PDB entry 2OCY | X-ray diffraction, 3.30 A resolution | chains A and B of the 3 polymer chains in the assembly

Chain A (and B):
Name: Rab guanine nucleotide exchange factor SEC2
Organism: Saccharomyces cerevisiae
Notes: chain B of this document is another copy of the same molecule, construct and numbering; everything in this record applies to it too
UniProtKB: P17065 (SEC2_YEAST); residues 17-167 here = UniProt positions 17-167
Amino-acid sequence (154 residues; row label = number of the first residue in the row):
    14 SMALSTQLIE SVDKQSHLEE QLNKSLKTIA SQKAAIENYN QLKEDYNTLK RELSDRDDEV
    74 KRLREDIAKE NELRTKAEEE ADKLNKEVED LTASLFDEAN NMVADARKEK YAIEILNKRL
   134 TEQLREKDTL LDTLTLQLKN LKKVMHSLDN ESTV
Disordered / not traced: 163-167
Modified positions: Mse15 (selenomethionine; parent Met); Mse115 (selenomethionine; parent Met); Mse158 (selenomethionine; parent Met)
Differences from the reference sequence: cloning artifact (14-16); modified residue (115, 158)

Chain A / chain B interface:
Pairs across the interface (115):
  Leu17(A) - Leu17(B)  hydrophobic
  Gln20(A) - Leu21(B)
  Leu21(A) - Leu17(B)  hydrophobic
  Leu21(A) - Leu21(B)
  Ser24(A) - Leu21(B)
  Ser24(A) - Ser24(B)  hydrogen bond (side chain-backbone)
  Ser24(A) - Val25(B)
  Ser24(A) - Gln28(B)
  Val25(A) - Ser24(B)
  Lys27(A) - Gln28(B)
  Gln28(A) - Ser24(B)  hydrogen bond
  Gln28(A) - Lys27(B)
  Gln28(A) - Gln28(B)
  Gln28(A) - Leu31(B)
  Leu31(A) - Leu31(B)  hydrophobic
  Leu31(A) - Glu32(B)
  Glu32(A) - Leu31(B)
  Gln34(A) - Leu35(B)
  Leu35(A) - Gln34(B)
  Leu35(A) - Leu35(B)
  Ser38(A) - Ser38(B)  hydrogen bond
  Thr41(A) - Ile42(B)
  Thr41(A) - Gln45(B)
  Ile42(A) - Ile42(B)  hydrophobic
  Ile42(A) - Gln45(B)
  Gln45(A) - Gln45(B)
  Gln45(A) - Ile49(B)
  Lys46(A) - Gln45(B)
  Ala48(A) - Ile49(B)  hydrophobic
  Ala48(A) - Tyr52(B)
  Ile49(A) - Ile49(B)  hydrophobic
  Asn51(A) - Tyr52(B)
  Tyr52(A) - Asn51(B)  hydrogen bond (side chain-backbone)
  Tyr52(A) - Tyr52(B)  hydrophobic
  Leu55(A) - Leu55(B)  hydrophobic
  Lys56(A) - Leu55(B)
  Asp58(A) - Tyr59(B)
  Tyr59(A) - Asp58(B)
  Tyr59(A) - Tyr59(B)  hydrophobic
  Tyr59(A) - Leu62(B)  hydrophobic
  Leu62(A) - Lys63(B)
  Lys63(A) - Leu62(B)
  Leu66(A) - Leu62(B)  hydrophobic
  Leu66(A) - Leu66(B)  hydrophobic
  Arg69(A) - Arg69(B)
  Arg69(A) - Asp70(B)  salt bridge
  Arg69(A) - Val73(B)
  Asp70(A) - Arg69(B)  salt bridge
  Glu72(A) - Val73(B)
  Glu72(A) - Arg77(B)  salt bridge
  Val73(A) - Arg69(B)
  Val73(A) - Val73(B)  hydrophobic
  Val73(A) - Leu76(B)
  Leu76(A) - Val73(B)
  Leu76(A) - Leu76(B)  hydrophobic
  Leu76(A) - Arg77(B)
  Asp79(A) - Ile80(B)
  Ile80(A) - Leu76(B)  hydrophobic
  Ile80(A) - Ile80(B)  hydrophobic
  Glu83(A) - Glu83(B)
  Glu83(A) - Asn84(B)  hydrogen bond
  Glu83(A) - Arg87(B)  salt bridge
  Asn84(A) - Glu83(B)  hydrogen bond (backbone-side chain)
  Leu86(A) - Arg87(B)
  Leu86(A) - Glu91(B)
  Arg87(A) - Glu83(B)  salt bridge
  Arg87(A) - Leu86(B)
  Arg87(A) - Arg87(B)
  Ala90(A) - Glu91(B)
  Ala90(A) - Ala94(B)
  Ala94(A) - Ala94(B)  hydrophobic
  Leu97(A) - Leu97(B)
  Leu97(A) - Asn98(B)
  Leu97(A) - Val101(B)  hydrophobic
  Asn98(A) - Leu97(B)
  Val101(A) - Leu104(B)  hydrophobic
  Leu104(A) - Leu108(B)  hydrophobic
  Leu104(A) - Phe109(B)  hydrophobic
  Thr105(A) - Leu108(B)
  Leu108(A) - Leu108(B)
  Leu108(A) - Phe109(B)  hydrophobic
  Leu108(A) - Ala112(B)  hydrophobic
  Phe109(A) - Leu108(B)  hydrophobic
  Asn113(A) - Mse115(B)
  Mse115(A) - Arg120(B)
  Val116(A) - Mse115(B)
  Val116(A) - Val116(B)  hydrophobic
  Val116(A) - Ala119(B)  hydrophobic
  Ala119(A) - Lys123(B)
  Glu122(A) - Lys123(B)
  Lys123(A) - Glu122(B)  salt bridge
  Lys123(A) - Lys123(B)
  Lys123(A) - Ile126(B)
  Ile126(A) - Ile126(B)  hydrophobic
  Ile126(A) - Glu127(B)
  Ile126(A) - Asn130(B)
  Glu127(A) - Ile126(B)
  Leu129(A) - Asn130(B)
  Asn130(A) - Ile126(B)
  Asn130(A) - Leu129(B)
  Asn130(A) - Asn130(B)  hydrogen bond
  Thr134(A) - Leu133(B)
  Gln136(A) - Leu137(B)
  Leu137(A) - Gln136(B)
  Leu137(A) - Leu137(B)  hydrophobic
  Lys140(A) - Asp141(B)  salt bridge
  Leu143(A) - Leu144(B)  hydrophobic
  Leu144(A) - Leu144(B)  hydrophobic
  Leu147(A) - Leu147(B)  hydrophobic
  Leu147(A) - Thr148(B)
  Thr148(A) - Leu147(B)
  Gln150(A) - Leu151(B)
  Leu151(A) - Leu151(B)  hydrophobic
  Mse158(A) - Leu154(B)  hydrophobic
  Mse158(A) - Mse158(B)  hydrophobic
Interface residues without a listed pair, chain A (79 interface residues in all): Ser18, Leu39, Glu65, Arg77, Glu91, Glu93, Ala112, Leu133, Leu154, Lys155, Val157
Interface residues without a listed pair, chain B (72 interface residues in all): Ser18, Gln20, Ala48, Lys56, Glu65, Asp79, Ala90, Thr105, Thr134, Gln150, Lys155

Overview:
Chain A and chain B form an interface of 79 and 72 residues respectively, with 7 hydrogen bonds and 7 salt
bridges. Polar pairs include Arg69(A)-Asp70(B), Glu72(A)-Arg77(B) and Glu83(A)-Arg87(B).
Both chains are Rab guanine nucleotide exchange factor SEC2 (Saccharomyces cerevisiae). Entry 2OCY (Complex of
the guanine exchange factor Sec2p and the Rab GTPase Sec4p) was determined by X-ray diffraction.
